PDB entry 3E5P | X-ray diffraction, 2.50 A resolution | chains A and C

# Chain A (and C)
Molecule: Alanine racemase
Organism: Enterococcus faecalis
Notes: EC 5.1.1.1; chain C of this document is another copy of the same molecule, construct and numbering; everything in this record applies to it too
UniProt: Q837J0 (Q837J0_ENTFA); residues 1-371 here = UniProt positions 1-371
Chain sequence (371 residues; each row starts with the number of its first residue):
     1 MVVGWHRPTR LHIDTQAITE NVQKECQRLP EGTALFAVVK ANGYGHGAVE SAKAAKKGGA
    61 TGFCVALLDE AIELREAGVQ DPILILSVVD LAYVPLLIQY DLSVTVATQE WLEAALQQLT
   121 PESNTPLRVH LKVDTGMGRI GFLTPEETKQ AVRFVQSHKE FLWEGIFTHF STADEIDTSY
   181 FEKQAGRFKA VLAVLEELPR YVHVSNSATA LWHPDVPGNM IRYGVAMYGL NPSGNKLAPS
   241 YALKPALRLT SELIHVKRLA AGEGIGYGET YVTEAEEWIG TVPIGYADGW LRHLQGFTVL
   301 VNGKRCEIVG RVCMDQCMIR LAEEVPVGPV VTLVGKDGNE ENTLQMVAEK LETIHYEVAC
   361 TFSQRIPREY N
Disordered / not traced: 1 (chain C: fully traced)
Construct notes: engineered mutation Pro329 (Ser in Q837J0)
Residues lining bound ligands:
  - nonaethylene glycol (2PE): His293, Lys350, Leu351, Glu352, Thr353, Ile354
  - pyridoxal phosphate (PLP), molecule 1: Val38, Lys40, Tyr44, Leu86, His169, Asn206, Ser207, Arg222, Gly224, Val225, Tyr356
  - pyridoxal phosphate (PLP), molecule 2: Tyr267, Met314, Asp315
  - propanoic acid (PPI): Tyr267, Tyr286, Val312, Cys313, Met314

# Interface between chain A and chain C
Contacting residue pairs - 122 pairs, chain A then chain C:
  Val2(A) - Glu70(C)
  Val2(A) - Glu73(C)
  Val3(A) - Asp69(C)
  Gly4(A) - Asp69(C)
  Trp5(A) - Asp69(C)  hydrogen bond (backbone-side chain)
  His6(A) - Leu68(C)
  His6(A) - Asp69(C)  salt bridge
  His6(A) - Tyr93(C)
  His6(A) - Leu96(C)
  Arg7(A) - Leu67(C)
  Lys40(A) - Met314(C)
  Lys40(A) - Asp315(C)  salt bridge
  Ala41(A) - Ala287(C)  hydrophobic
  Ala41(A) - Met314(C)  hydrophobic
  Ala41(A) - Arg365(C)
  Asn42(A) - Met1(C)
  Tyr44(A) - Met314(C)  hydrophobic
  Ala66(A) - Asp315(C)
  Leu67(A) - Arg7(C)
  Leu68(A) - His6(C)
  Asp69(A) - Val2(C)
  Asp69(A) - Val3(C)
  Asp69(A) - Gly4(C)
  Asp69(A) - Trp5(C)  hydrogen bond (side chain-backbone)
  Asp69(A) - His6(C)  salt bridge
  Glu70(A) - Arg365(C)  salt bridge
  Glu73(A) - Met1(C)
  Glu73(A) - Val2(C)
  Ser87(A) - Gln316(C)
  Val88(A) - Ile254(C)  hydrophobic
  Tyr93(A) - His6(C)
  Leu96(A) - His6(C)
  Thr108(A) - His255(C)
  Asp134(A) - Lys257(C)  salt bridge
  Gly136(A) - Gly264(C)
  Met137(A) - Gly264(C)
  Met137(A) - Ile265(C)
  Met137(A) - Gly266(C)  hydrogen bond (backbone-backbone)
  Met137(A) - Tyr267(C)
  Met137(A) - Cys313(C)  hydrophobic
  Gly138(A) - Lys257(C)  hydrogen bond (backbone-side chain)
  Arg139(A) - His255(C)  hydrogen bond (backbone-side chain)
  Arg139(A) - Lys257(C)
  Arg139(A) - Thr281(C)  hydrogen bond (backbone-side chain)
  Arg139(A) - Cys313(C)  hydrogen bond
  Arg139(A) - Gln316(C)  hydrogen bond
  Arg139(A) - Met318(C)
  Ile140(A) - His255(C)
  His169(A) - Tyr267(C)  hydrogen bond
  Phe170(A) - Tyr267(C)
  Ser171(A) - Gly266(C)
  Ser171(A) - Tyr267(C)
  Ser171(A) - Gly268(C)  hydrogen bond (backbone-backbone)
  Thr172(A) - Gly268(C)
  Thr172(A) - Glu269(C)
  Glu175(A) - Gly268(C)
  Tyr180(A) - Gly264(C)  hydrogen bond (side chain-backbone)
  Tyr180(A) - Glu269(C)
  Arg187(A) - Glu263(C)  salt bridge
  Ile254(A) - Val88(C)
  His255(A) - Ala107(C)
  His255(A) - Arg139(C)
  His255(A) - Ile140(C)
  His255(A) - Gly141(C)
  Lys257(A) - Gly138(C)  hydrogen bond (side chain-backbone)
  Lys257(A) - Arg139(C)  hydrogen bond (side chain-backbone)
  Glu263(A) - Arg187(C)  salt bridge
  Gly264(A) - Gly136(C)
  Gly264(A) - Gly138(C)
  Gly264(A) - Tyr180(C)
  Ile265(A) - Met137(C)
  Gly266(A) - Met137(C)  hydrogen bond (backbone-backbone)
  Gly266(A) - Ser171(C)
  Tyr267(A) - Met137(C)
  Tyr267(A) - Arg139(C)
  Tyr267(A) - His169(C)  hydrogen bond
  Tyr267(A) - Phe170(C)
  Tyr267(A) - Ser171(C)
  Gly268(A) - Ser171(C)  hydrogen bond (backbone-backbone)
  Gly268(A) - Thr172(C)
  Glu269(A) - Thr172(C)
  Glu269(A) - Tyr180(C)
  Thr281(A) - Arg139(C)  hydrogen bond (side chain-backbone)
  Thr281(A) - Ile140(C)
  Tyr286(A) - Tyr356(C)
  Tyr286(A) - Glu357(C)
  Ala287(A) - Ala41(C)  hydrophobic
  Ala287(A) - Cys360(C)  hydrophobic
  Leu291(A) - Glu357(C)
  Arg292(A) - Thr353(C)
  Arg292(A) - Ile354(C)
  Arg292(A) - Glu357(C)  hydrogen bond (backbone-side chain)
  His293(A) - Glu352(C)
  Cys313(A) - Met137(C)  hydrophobic
  Cys313(A) - Arg139(C)  hydrogen bond
  Met314(A) - Lys40(C)
  Met314(A) - Ala41(C)  hydrophobic
  Met314(A) - Tyr44(C)  hydrophobic
  Met314(A) - Tyr356(C)  hydrophobic
  Met314(A) - Cys360(C)  hydrophobic
  Asp315(A) - Lys40(C)
  Asp315(A) - Ala66(C)
  Gln316(A) - Ser87(C)  hydrogen bond
  Gln316(A) - Arg139(C)  hydrogen bond
  Met318(A) - Arg139(C)
  Glu352(A) - His293(C)
  Thr353(A) - Arg292(C)
  Thr353(A) - His293(C)
  Ile354(A) - Arg292(C)
  Tyr356(A) - Tyr286(C)
  Tyr356(A) - Met314(C)  hydrophobic
  Glu357(A) - Tyr286(C)
  Glu357(A) - Leu291(C)
  Glu357(A) - Arg292(C)  hydrogen bond (side chain-backbone)
  Cys360(A) - Ala287(C)  hydrophobic
  Cys360(A) - Met314(C)  hydrophobic
  Thr361(A) - Thr361(C)
  Gln364(A) - Met1(C)  hydrogen bond
  Gln364(A) - Gln364(C)
  Arg365(A) - Ala41(C)
  Arg365(A) - Leu67(C)
  Arg365(A) - Glu70(C)  salt bridge
Interface residues without a listed pair, chain A (72 interface residues in all): Ala107, Gly141, Leu143, Glu252, Arg258, Leu259, Ile279, Leu351
Interface residues without a listed pair, chain C (71 interface residues in all): Asp90, Thr108, Asp134, Leu143, Arg258, Leu259, Ile279, Leu351

# In short
72 residues of chain A face 71 of chain C across their interface, with 23 hydrogen bonds and 8 salt bridges.
Polar pairs include His6(A)-Asp69(C), Lys40(A)-Asp315(C) and Glu70(A)-Arg365(C). Ligands of chain A: pyridoxal
phosphate, propanoic acid and nonaethylene glycol.
Chain A and chain C are both Alanine racemase (Enterococcus faecalis); the structure, Crystal structure of
alanine racemase from E.faecalis, was determined by X-ray diffraction (same publication as 3E6E).
